Entry 8RN6 (electron microscopy, 2.82 A resolution); this record covers chains A and B of the 3 polymer chains in the assembly.

# Chain A
Protein: Polymerase acidic protein
From: Influenza B virus (B/Memphis/13/2003)
Notes: EC 3.1.-.-
Reference sequence: Q5V8Z9 (Q5V8Z9_9INFB); residues 1-726 here = UniProt positions 1-726
Sequence (726 residues; numbered 1 to 726; the number before each row is that of its first residue):
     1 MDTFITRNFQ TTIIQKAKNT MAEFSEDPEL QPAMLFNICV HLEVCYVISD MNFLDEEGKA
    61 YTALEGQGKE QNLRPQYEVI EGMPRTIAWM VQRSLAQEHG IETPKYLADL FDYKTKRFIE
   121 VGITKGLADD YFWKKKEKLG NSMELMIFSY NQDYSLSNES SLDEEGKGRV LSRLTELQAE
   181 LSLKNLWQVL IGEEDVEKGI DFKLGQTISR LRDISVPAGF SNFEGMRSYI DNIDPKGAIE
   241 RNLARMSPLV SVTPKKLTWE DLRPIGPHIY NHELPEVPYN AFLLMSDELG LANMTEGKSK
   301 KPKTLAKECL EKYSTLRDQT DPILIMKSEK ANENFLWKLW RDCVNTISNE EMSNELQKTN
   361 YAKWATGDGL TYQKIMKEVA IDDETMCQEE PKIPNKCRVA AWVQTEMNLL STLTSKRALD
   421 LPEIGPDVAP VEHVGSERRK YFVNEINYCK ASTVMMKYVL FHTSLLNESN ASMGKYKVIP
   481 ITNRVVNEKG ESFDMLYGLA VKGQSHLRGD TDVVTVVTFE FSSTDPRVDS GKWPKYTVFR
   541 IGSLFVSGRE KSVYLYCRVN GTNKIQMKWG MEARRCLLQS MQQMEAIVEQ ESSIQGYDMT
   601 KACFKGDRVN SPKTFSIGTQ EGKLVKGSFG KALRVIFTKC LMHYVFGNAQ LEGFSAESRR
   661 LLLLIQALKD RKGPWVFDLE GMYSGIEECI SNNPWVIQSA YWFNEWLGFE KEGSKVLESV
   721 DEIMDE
Disordered / not traced: 62-71, 194-198, 717-726
From the paper describing this entry:
  - mutagenesis - K631A/R634A: decreased catalytic activity

# Chain B
Protein: RNA-directed RNA polymerase catalytic subunit
From: Influenza B virus (B/Memphis/13/2003)
Notes: EC 2.7.7.48
Reference sequence: Q5V8Y6 (Q5V8Y6_9INFB); residue numbers follow UniProt; this construct covers 1-752
Sequence (752 residues; each row starts with the number of its first residue):
     1 MNINPYFLFI DVPIQAAIST TFPYTGVPPY SHGTGTGYTI DTVIRTHEYS NKGKQYISDV
    61 TGCTMVDPTN GPLPEDNEPS AYAQLDCVLE ALDRMDEEHP GLFQAASQNA METLMVTTVD
   121 KLTQGRQTFD WTVCRNQPAA TALNTTITSF RLNDLNGADK GGLIPFCQDI IDSLDRPEMT
   181 FFSVKNIKKK LPAKNRKGFL IKRIPMKVKD KITKVEYIKR ALSLNTMTKD AERGKLKRRA
   241 IATAGIQIRG FVLVVENLAK NICENLEQSG LPVGGNEKKA KLSNAVAKML SNCPPGGISM
   301 TVTGDNTKWN ECLNPRIFLA MTERITRDSP IWFRDFCSIA PVLFSNKIAR LGKGFMITSK
   361 TKRLKAQIPC PDLFSIPLER YNEETRAKLK KLKPFFNEEG TASLSPGMMM GMFNMLSTVL
   421 GVAALGIKNI GNKEYLWDGL QSSDDFALFV NAKDEETCME GINDFYRTCK LLGINMSKKK
   481 SYCNETGMFE FTSMFYRDGF VSNFAMELPS FGVAGVNESA DMAIGMTIIK NNMINNGMGP
   541 ATAQTAIQLF IADYRYTYKC HRGDSKVEGK RMKIIKELWE NTKGRDGLLV ADGGPNIYNL
   601 RNLHIPEIVL KYNLMDPEYK GRLLHPQNPF VGHLSIEGIK EADITPAHGP VKKMDYDAVS
   661 GTHSWRTKRN RSILNTDQRN MILEEQCYAK CCNLFEACFN SASYRKPVGQ HSMLEAMAHR
   721 LRMDARLDYE SGRMSKDDFE KAMAHLGEIG YI
Disordered / not traced: 228-240, 634-654, 669-752

# Interface between chain A and chain B
Contacting residue pairs (356):
  Glu23(A) with Asn109(B), hydrogen bond (backbone-side chain)
  Phe24(A) with Asn109(B); Glu112(B)
  Glu26(A) with Val116(B)
  Arg85(A) with Ala105(B); Gln108(B), hydrogen bond; Asn109(B); Glu112(B), salt bridge
  Thr86(A) with Pro100(B); Gly101(B); Ala105(B)
  Trp89(A) with Gln104(B); Ala105(B); Gln108(B), hydrogen bond
  Met90(A) with Pro100(B), hydrophobic
  Arg93(A) with Gln104(B), hydrogen bond; Asp328(B), salt bridge
  Lys105(A) with Asp328(B); Ser329(B); Pro330(B); Ile331(B)
  Tyr106(A) with Met111(B), hydrophobic; Pro330(B), hydrophobic; Trp332(B), hydrogen bond
  Leu107(A) with Gln108(B)
  Gly199(A) with Met115(B)
  Ile200(A) with Met115(B), hydrophobic; Ile164(B), hydrophobic; Trp332(B)
  Phe202(A) with Gln168(B); Phe251(B), hydrophobic; Trp332(B), hydrophobic; Phe336(B), hydrophobic; Ile339(B), hydrophobic
  Lys203(A) with Gln168(B), hydrogen bond (backbone-side chain)
  Leu204(A) with Asp335(B); Ile339(B), hydrophobic
  Gly205(A) with Asp175(B)
  Gln206(A) with Asp175(B), hydrogen bond (backbone-side chain)
  Thr207(A) with Leu174(B), hydrogen bond (side chain-backbone); Asp175(B), hydrogen bond (backbone-side chain); Lys214(B)
  Ile208(A) with Ile171(B), hydrophobic; Leu343(B), hydrophobic
  Arg210(A) with Asp59(B), salt bridge; Val60(B)
  Leu211(A) with Val60(B), hydrophobic; Val342(B); Asn346(B)
  Arg212(A) with Asp335(B), salt bridge; Ser338(B); Val342(B)
  Ile214(A) with Tyr56(B), hydrogen bond (backbone-side chain); Ser58(B); Arg316(B), hydrogen bond (backbone-side chain); Asn346(B)
  Ser215(A) with Arg316(B); Leu319(B); Val342(B); Ser345(B)
  Val216(A) with Asp67(B); Arg316(B), hydrogen bond (backbone-side chain)
  Pro217(A) with Asp67(B); Thr69(B); Leu85(B), hydrophobic
  Ala218(A) with Asp67(B), hydrogen bond (backbone-side chain); Thr69(B); Asn70(B), hydrogen bond (backbone-side chain)
  Phe220(A) with Leu85(B), hydrophobic
  Phe223(A) with Leu319(B), hydrophobic; Glu323(B)
  Met226(A) with Glu323(B)
  Arg227(A) with Glu323(B), salt bridge; Ile331(B); Arg334(B); Asp335(B), salt bridge
  Tyr229(A) with Asp86(B), hydrogen bond; Leu89(B), hydrophobic
  Ile230(A) with Leu89(B), hydrophobic; Ala320(B), hydrophobic; Glu323(B); Arg324(B); Arg327(B), hydrogen bond (backbone-side chain)
  Asp231(A) with Arg327(B); Arg334(B), salt bridge
  Pro235(A) with Asp86(B); Leu89(B); Glu90(B); Asp93(B)
  Lys236(A) with Glu90(B)
  Gly237(A) with Glu90(B), hydrogen bond (backbone-side chain)
  Ala238(A) with Asp86(B); Cys87(B); Glu90(B), hydrogen bond (backbone-side chain)
  Ile239(A) with Cys87(B); Glu90(B), hydrogen bond (backbone-side chain); Ile427(B), hydrophobic; Ile430(B), hydrophobic; Thr468(B); Leu471(B)
  Glu240(A) with Ile430(B); Gly431(B), hydrogen bond (side chain-backbone)
  Asn242(A) with Leu73(B); Cys87(B), hydrogen bond; Leu471(B)
  Leu243(A) with Ile430(B), hydrophobic; Arg467(B), hydrogen bond (backbone-side chain); Thr468(B); Leu471(B), hydrophobic
  Arg245(A) with Leu73(B)
  Met246(A) with Leu73(B); Pro74(B); Arg467(B), hydrogen bond (backbone-side chain); Leu471(B), hydrophobic
  Ser247(A) with Arg467(B), hydrogen bond (backbone-side chain)
  Pro248(A) with Arg467(B)
  Leu249(A) with Asn77(B), hydrogen bond (backbone-side chain)
  Val250(A) with Pro74(B); Asp76(B); Asn77(B); Tyr466(B), hydrophobic; Arg467(B), hydrogen bond (backbone-side chain)
  Ser251(A) with Asn77(B), hydrogen bond (backbone-side chain); Asn463(B); Tyr466(B); Lys478(B), hydrogen bond (backbone-side chain)
  Val252(A) with Asn463(B), hydrogen bond (backbone-side chain); Tyr466(B), hydrophobic; Met476(B), hydrophobic; Lys478(B)
  Thr253(A) with Lys478(B)
  Pro254(A) with Met459(B), hydrophobic
  Lys256(A) with Glu455(B), salt bridge
  Lys298(A) with Glu568(B)
  Leu370(A) with Arg363(B), hydrogen bond (backbone-side chain)
  Tyr372(A) with Thr358(B); Ser359(B); Lys360(B); Arg363(B); Leu364(B); Lys365(B)
  Gln373(A) with Arg363(B), hydrogen bond (backbone-backbone); Leu364(B); Lys365(B), hydrogen bond (backbone-backbone)
  Lys374(A) with Met356(B); Lys365(B)
  Ile375(A) with Leu364(B), hydrophobic; Lys365(B), hydrogen bond (backbone-backbone); Ala366(B)
  Lys377(A) with Gln367(B); Pro369(B); Asp372(B), salt bridge
  Ala380(A) with Ile357(B), hydrophobic; Ala366(B), hydrophobic; Arg380(B), hydrogen bond (backbone-side chain)
  Ile381(A) with Ile368(B), hydrophobic; Ser375(B); Ile376(B), hydrophobic; Arg380(B), hydrogen bond (backbone-side chain)
  Asp383(A) with Lys362(B), salt bridge; Arg380(B), hydrogen bond (backbone-side chain)
  Glu384(A) with Pro377(B); Arg380(B), salt bridge
  Met386(A) with Ile357(B); Thr358(B); Ser359(B); Leu364(B); Lys365(B); Ala366(B); Arg380(B), hydrogen bond (backbone-side chain)
  Cys387(A) with Ile357(B); Thr358(B), hydrogen bond (backbone-backbone); Arg380(B)
  Gln388(A) with Phe355(B); Met356(B); Arg380(B), hydrogen bond (backbone-backbone); Tyr381(B); Asn382(B), hydrogen bond (side chain-backbone); Thr385(B), hydrogen bond
  Glu389(A) with Met356(B); Thr358(B), hydrogen bond; Asn382(B), hydrogen bond (backbone-side chain)
  Glu390(A) with Asn382(B); Glu383(B)
  Pro391(A) with Asn382(B); Glu384(B)
  Gln404(A) with Asn2(B); Ile3(B), hydrogen bond (side chain-backbone)
  Met407(A) with Ile3(B), hydrophobic
  Asn408(A) with Met1(B), hydrogen bond (side chain-backbone); Asn2(B), hydrogen bond; Ile3(B), hydrogen bond (side chain-backbone)
  Ser411(A) with Ile3(B)
  Leu421(A) with Thr545(B); Gln548(B); Leu549(B), hydrophobic
  Pro422(A) with Gln548(B), hydrogen bond (backbone-side chain); Ile551(B), hydrophobic; Ala552(B); Arg555(B)
  Glu423(A) with Arg555(B), salt bridge; Arg562(B), salt bridge; Pro595(B); Asn596(B), hydrogen bond (backbone-side chain)
  Ile424(A) with Gln544(B); Ile547(B), hydrophobic; Gln548(B); Asn596(B); Tyr598(B); Asn599(B)
  Gly425(A) with Asn596(B); Ile597(B); Tyr598(B), hydrogen bond (backbone-backbone); Asn599(B), hydrogen bond (backbone-side chain)
  Pro426(A) with Asn599(B), hydrogen bond (backbone-side chain); Arg601(B), hydrogen bond (backbone-side chain)
  Asp427(A) with Asn599(B), hydrogen bond
  Val428(A) with Arg601(B)
  Val431(A) with Pro540(B), hydrophobic
  Glu432(A) with Gln544(B), hydrogen bond (backbone-side chain); Asn599(B); Leu600(B), hydrogen bond (side chain-backbone); Arg601(B), salt bridge
  Gly435(A) with Pro540(B); Ala541(B); Gln544(B)
  Ser436(A) with Gln544(B), hydrogen bond
  Arg438(A) with Pro540(B); Ala541(B)
  Arg439(A) with Ala541(B); Gln544(B), hydrogen bond; Thr545(B); Gln548(B)
  Trp569(A) with Tyr24(B), hydrophobic; Pro28(B), hydrophobic; Pro29(B)
  Glu572(A) with Ser510(B); Phe511(B), hydrogen bond (side chain-backbone)
  Arg574(A) with Phe511(B)
  Arg575(A) with Pro23(B), hydrogen bond (side chain-backbone); Leu508(B); Ser510(B), hydrogen bond
  Leu578(A) with Leu508(B), hydrophobic; Thr542(B); Thr545(B); Ala546(B); Leu549(B), hydrophobic
  Gln579(A) with Thr20(B), hydrogen bond (side chain-backbone); Thr21(B), hydrogen bond (side chain-backbone); Pro23(B); Leu508(B)
  Met581(A) with Thr545(B), hydrogen bond
  Gln582(A) with Thr20(B); Met538(B); Gly539(B), hydrogen bond (side chain-backbone); Thr542(B), hydrogen bond
  Gln583(A) with Ala17(B), hydrogen bond (side chain-backbone); Ser19(B)
  Glu585(A) with Gly539(B); Pro540(B); Ala541(B), hydrogen bond (side chain-backbone); Thr542(B), hydrogen bond
  Ala586(A) with Ala16(B); Ser19(B); Phe500(B)
  Ile587(A) with Val12(B), hydrophobic
  Gln590(A) with Pro13(B); Ala16(B); Arg497(B); Phe500(B)
  Lys613(A) with Asp11(B)
  Thr614(A) with Asp11(B)
  Phe615(A) with Leu8(B), hydrophobic; Asp11(B); Val12(B), hydrophobic
  Ser616(A) with Phe7(B); Ile10(B); Asp11(B), hydrogen bond (backbone-side chain)
  Ile617(A) with Met1(B), hydrophobic; Ile3(B); Asn4(B), hydrogen bond (backbone-backbone)
  Gly618(A) with Asn2(B); Phe7(B)
  Thr619(A) with Met1(B); Asn2(B), hydrogen bond (backbone-backbone); Phe7(B)
  Gln620(A) with Met1(B)
  Leu624(A) with Phe7(B), hydrophobic
  Val625(A) with Met1(B), hydrophobic
  Lys626(A) with Asp11(B), salt bridge
  Lys631(A) with Ile3(B)
  Val635(A) with Ile3(B), hydrophobic
  His643(A) with Phe22(B)
  Gly647(A) with Tyr30(B)
  Asn648(A) with Tyr30(B)
  Ala649(A) with Tyr30(B)
  Glu652(A) with Phe22(B); Tyr24(B)
  Phe654(A) with Tyr6(B)
  Ser655(A) with Phe22(B); Phe504(B)
  Glu657(A) with Lys480(B), salt bridge
  Arg659(A) with Glu490(B), salt bridge; Phe495(B); Phe504(B)
  Arg660(A) with Lys480(B), hydrogen bond (side chain-backbone)
  Leu662(A) with Tyr6(B), hydrophobic; Phe9(B), hydrophobic; Ile14(B); Ile18(B), hydrophobic
  Leu663(A) with Gln15(B); Tyr482(B); Phe495(B), hydrophobic
  Leu664(A) with Tyr482(B), hydrophobic
  Gln666(A) with Pro13(B); Ile14(B), hydrogen bond (side chain-backbone); Gln15(B); Met488(B)
  Lys669(A) with Phe9(B), hydrogen bond (side chain-backbone); Ile10(B)
  Asp670(A) with Met488(B); Arg497(B), salt bridge
  Lys672(A) with Asn484(B); Glu485(B), salt bridge; Met488(B)
  Gly673(A) with Asn484(B)
  Pro674(A) with Cys483(B)
  Trp675(A) with Met300(B); Glu455(B), hydrogen bond; Met459(B), hydrophobic; Tyr482(B); Cys483(B), hydrogen bond (backbone-backbone)
  Phe677(A) with Met459(B), hydrophobic; Met476(B), hydrophobic; Lys478(B); Ser481(B); Tyr482(B), hydrophobic
  Asp678(A) with Lys478(B), hydrogen bond (backbone-backbone); Lys479(B)
  Gly681(A) with Lys479(B)
  Met682(A) with Lys479(B)
  Ser699(A) with Tyr6(B)
  Trp702(A) with Ile3(B), hydrogen bond (side chain-backbone); Asn4(B), hydrogen bond (backbone-side chain); Pro5(B); Tyr6(B), hydrophobic
  Phe703(A) with Tyr6(B), hydrophobic
  Glu705(A) with Asn4(B), hydrogen bond; Phe7(B)
  Trp706(A) with Tyr6(B); Phe7(B), hydrophobic; Phe9(B), hydrophobic; Ile10(B); Ile14(B), hydrophobic
  Phe709(A) with Phe7(B), hydrophobic
  Glu710(A) with Ile10(B)
Interface residues without a listed pair, chain A (164 interface residues in all): Asp201, Ile233, Glu296, Ser299, Thr371, Thr385, Thr463, Asn467, Ile565, Gln566, Leu577, Glu589, Ile636, Lys639, Tyr644, Ala656, Ala667, Arg671
Interface residues without a listed pair, chain B (176 interface residues in all): Glu75, Gln84, Ala91, Leu102, Thr113, Cys167, Ile218, Leu222, Asp305, Ile462, Lys470, Thr486, Met506, Glu507, Pro509, Gly537, Tyr556, Lys566, Val567

# In short
164 residues of chain A and 176 residues of chain B are in contact, with 81 hydrogen bonds and 19 salt
bridges. Polar pairs include Arg85(A)-Glu112(B), Arg93(A)-Asp328(B) and Arg210(A)-Asp59(B). The paper reports
that K631A/R634A of chain A reduce catalytic activity.
Chain A is Polymerase acidic protein and chain B is RNA-directed RNA polymerase catalytic subunit, both from
Influenza B virus (B/Memphis/13/2003); the structure, Pseudo-symmetrical influenza B polymerase apo-dimer,
ENDO(E) moiety (from "Influenza B polymerase pseudo-symmetrical dimer" | Local refinement), was determined by
electron microscopy, deposited together with 8RN1, 8RN2, 8RN3, 8RN4, 8RN5, 8RN7 and 5 further entries.
